1UW9 - chains A and K of the 16 polymer chains in the assembly; structure by X-ray diffraction, 2.05 A resolution.

# Chain A (and K)
Molecule: Ribulose bisphosphate carboxylase large chain
Organism: Chlamydomonas reinhardtii
Notes: EC 4.1.1.39; chain K of this document is another copy of the same molecule, construct and numbering; everything in this record applies to it too
Reference sequence: P00877 (RBL_CHLRE); numbering as in UniProt (aligned over 1-475)
Amino-acid sequence (475 residues; numbered 1 to 475; the number before each row is that of its first residue):
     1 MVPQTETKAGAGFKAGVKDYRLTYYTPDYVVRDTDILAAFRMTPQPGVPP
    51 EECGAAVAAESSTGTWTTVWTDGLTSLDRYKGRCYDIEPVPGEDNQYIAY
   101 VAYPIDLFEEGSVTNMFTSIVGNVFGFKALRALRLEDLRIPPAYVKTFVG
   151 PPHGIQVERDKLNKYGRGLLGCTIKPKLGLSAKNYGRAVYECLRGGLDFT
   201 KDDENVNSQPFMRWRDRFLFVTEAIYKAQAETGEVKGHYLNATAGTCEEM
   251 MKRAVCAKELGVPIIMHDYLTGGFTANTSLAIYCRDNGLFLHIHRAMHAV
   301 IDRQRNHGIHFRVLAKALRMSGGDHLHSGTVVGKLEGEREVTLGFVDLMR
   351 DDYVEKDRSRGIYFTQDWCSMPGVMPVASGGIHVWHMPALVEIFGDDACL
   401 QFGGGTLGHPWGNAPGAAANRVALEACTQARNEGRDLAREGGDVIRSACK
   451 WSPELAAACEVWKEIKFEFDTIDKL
Not modelled in the structure: 1-10 (chain K: 1-6)
Differences from the reference sequence: conflict Pro46 (Leu in P00877); engineered mutation Thr222 (Ala in P00877), Phe290 (Leu in P00877)
Modified / non-standard residues: Pro104, Pro151 (4-hydroxyproline; HYP); Lys201 (lysine nz-carboxylic acid; KCX); Cys256, Cys369 (s-methylcysteine; SMC)
Ion coordination: Mg2+: Lys201, Asp203, Glu204 (together with 2-carboxyarabinitol-1,5-diphosphate)
Small-molecule neighbours:
  - 2-carboxyarabinitol-1,5-diphosphate (CAP), molecule 1: Glu60, Thr65, Trp66, Asn123
  - 2-carboxyarabinitol-1,5-diphosphate (CAP), molecule 2: Thr173, Lys175, Lys177, Lys201, Asp203, Glu204, His294, Arg295, His298, His327, Lys334, Leu335, Ser379, Gly380, Gly381, Gln401, Phe402, Gly403, Gly404

# How chain A and chain K interact
Residue-residue contacts - 17 pairs, chain A then chain K:
  Lys146(A) with Pro210(K)
  His153(A) with Asp216(K), salt bridge
  Gln156(A) with Ser181(K)
  Val157(A) with Asp216(K)
  Asp160(A) with Lys183(K); Phe220(K)
  Lys161(A) with Asp216(K), salt bridge; Phe220(K)
  Asn163(A) with Lys183(K)
  Tyr165(A) with Lys183(K), hydrogen bond
  Arg285(A) with Arg213(K); Arg215(K)
  Asp286(A) with Arg215(K), hydrogen bond (backbone-side chain); Lys252(K), salt bridge
  Asn287(A) with Arg215(K), hydrogen bond (backbone-side chain)
  Gly288(A) with Arg215(K)
  Ser370(A) with Pro210(K)
Interface residues without a listed pair, chain K (10 interface residues in all): Phe211, Leu219

# Overview
The interface between chain A and chain K involves 13 residues on one side and 10 on the other, with 3
hydrogen bonds and 3 salt bridges. Polar pairs include His153(A)-Asp216(K), Lys161(A)-Asp216(K) and
Asp286(A)-Lys252(K). Bound to chain A: 2-carboxyarabinitol-1,5-diphosphate.
Both chains are Ribulose bisphosphate carboxylase large chain (Chlamydomonas reinhardtii). Entry 1UW9
(L290F-A222T chlamydomonas Rubisco mutant) was determined by X-ray diffraction together with 1UWA from the
same study.
